Entry 3JWQ (X-ray diffraction, 2.87 A resolution); this record covers chain A.

# Chain A
Name: cGMP-specific 3', 5'-cyclic phosphodiesterase catalytic domain, Cone cGMP-specific 3', 5'-cyclic phosphodiesterase subunit alpha chimera
Organism: Homo sapiens
Notes: EC 3.1.4.35
UniProtKB: chimeric construct of O76074, P51160: residues 535-786 from O76074 (PDE5A_HUMAN) positions 535-786 (same numbers); residues 787-826 from P51160 positions 746-785 (UniProt number = residue number - 41); residues 827-860 from O76074 (PDE5A_HUMAN) positions 827-860 (same numbers)
Chain sequence (330 residues; each row starts with the number of its first residue):
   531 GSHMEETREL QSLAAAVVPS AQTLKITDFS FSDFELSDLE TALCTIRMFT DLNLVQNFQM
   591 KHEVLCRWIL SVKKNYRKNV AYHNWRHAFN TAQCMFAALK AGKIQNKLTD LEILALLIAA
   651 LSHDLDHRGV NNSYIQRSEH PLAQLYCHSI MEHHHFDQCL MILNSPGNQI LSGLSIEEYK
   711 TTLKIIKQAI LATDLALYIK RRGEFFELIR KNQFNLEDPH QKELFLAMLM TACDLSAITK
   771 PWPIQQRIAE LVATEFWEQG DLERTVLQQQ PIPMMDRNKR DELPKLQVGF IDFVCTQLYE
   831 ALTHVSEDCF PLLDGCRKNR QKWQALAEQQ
Disordered / not traced: 531-535, 860
Sequence notes: expression tag (531-534)
Ion coordination: Zn2+: His617, His653, Asp654, Asp764; Mg2+ near Asp654 (its only coordinating residue here)
Small-molecule neighbours: viagra (VIA; 5-{2-ethoxy-5-[(4-methylpiperazin-1-yl)sulfonyl]phenyl}-1-methyl-3-propyl-1h,6h,7H-pyrazolo[4,3-d]pyrimidin-7-one): Tyr612, His613, Leu725, Leu765, Ala767, Ala779, Val782, Phe786, Met804, Leu813, Leu816, Gln817, Phe820, Val824
UniProt features mapped onto this chain:
  - active site: His613 (Proton donor)
  - binding site (Zn(2+)): His617, His653, Asp654, Asp764
  - binding site (Mg(2+)): Asp654

# Summary
Bound to chain A: viagra. His617, His653, Asp654 and Asp764 coordinate Zn2+. UniProt lists active-site residue
His613, 4 Zn2+-binding residues and Mg2+-binding residue Asp654.
Chain A is cGMP-specific 3', 5'-cyclic phosphodiesterase catalytic domain, Cone cGMP-specific 3', 5'-cyclic
phosphodiesterase subunit alpha chimera (Homo sapiens); the structure, Crystal structure of chimeric PDE5/PDE6
catalytic domain complexed with sildenafil, was determined by X-ray diffraction (same publication as 3JWR).
